4QZ0 - chains A and G of the 28 polymer chains in the assembly; structure by X-ray diffraction, 3.00 A resolution.

# Chain A
Protein: Proteasome subunit alpha type-2
From: Saccharomyces cerevisiae
Notes: EC 3.4.25.1; engineered mutation(s): M45V
UniProt: P23639 (PSA2_YEAST); residues 1-250 here = UniProt positions 1-250
Sequence (250 residues; each row starts with the number of its first residue):
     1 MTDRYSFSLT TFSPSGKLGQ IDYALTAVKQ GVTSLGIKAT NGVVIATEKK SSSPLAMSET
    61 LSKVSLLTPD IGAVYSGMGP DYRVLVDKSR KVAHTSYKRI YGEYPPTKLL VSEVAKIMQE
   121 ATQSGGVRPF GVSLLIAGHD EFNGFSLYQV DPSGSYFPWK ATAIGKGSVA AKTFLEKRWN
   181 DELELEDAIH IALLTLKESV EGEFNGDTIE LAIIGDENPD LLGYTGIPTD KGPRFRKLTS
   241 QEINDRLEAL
Curated features (UniProtKB/Swiss-Prot):
  - cross-link: Lys108 (Glycyl lysine isopeptide (Lys-Gly) (interchain with G-Cter in ubiquitin))

# Chain G
Protein: Proteasome subunit alpha type-1
From: Saccharomyces cerevisiae
Notes: EC 3.4.25.1
UniProt: P21243 (PSA1_YEAST); residues -8 to 243 here correspond to UniProt positions 1-252 (UniProt number = residue number + 9)
Sequence (252 residues; row label = number of the first residue in the row; numbers below 1 keep their minus sign (Met-8 is residue -8)):
    -8 MSGAAAASAA GYDRHITIFS PEGRLYQVEY AFKATNQTNI NSLAVRGKDC TVVISQKKVP
    52 DKLLDPTTVS YIFCISRTIG MVVNGPIPDA RNAALRAKAE AAEFRYKYGY DMPCDVLAKR
   112 MANLSQIYTQ RAYMRPLGVI LTFVSVDEEL GPSIYKTDPA GYYVGYKATA TGPKQQEITT
   172 NLENHFKKSK IDHINEESWE KVVEFAITHM IDALGTEFSK NDLEVGVATK DKFFTLSAEN
   232 IEERLVAIAE QD
Unresolved in the structure: -8 to 1, 243
Ion coordination: Mg2+: Thr8, Arg122, Ala123, Met125

# Interface between chain A and chain G
Pairs across the interface (62):
  Asp3(A) - Tyr124(G)
  Tyr5(A) - Ile7(G)
  Tyr5(A) - Ala123(G)  hydrophobic
  Tyr5(A) - Tyr124(G)  hydrophobic
  Leu9(A) - Ile9(G)  hydrophobic
  Leu9(A) - Ala123(G)  hydrophobic
  Gln20(A) - Ile9(G)
  Gln20(A) - Phe10(G)  hydrogen bond (side chain-backbone)
  Tyr23(A) - Phe10(G)  hydrophobic
  Tyr23(A) - Ser11(G)
  Tyr23(A) - Pro12(G)  hydrophobic
  Tyr23(A) - Gly14(G)
  Ala24(A) - Phe10(G)  hydrophobic
  Thr26(A) - Pro12(G)
  Thr26(A) - Glu13(G)
  Ala27(A) - Gly14(G)
  Ser52(A) - Tyr153(G)  hydrogen bond
  Pro54(A) - Lys158(G)
  Pro54(A) - Glu174(G)
  Leu55(A) - Tyr157(G)
  Leu55(A) - Lys158(G)  hydrogen bond (backbone-backbone)
  Leu55(A) - Ala159(G)
  Leu55(A) - Thr170(G)
  Leu55(A) - Glu174(G)
  Leu55(A) - Phe177(G)  hydrophobic
  Ala56(A) - Gly156(G)
  Ala56(A) - Tyr157(G)  hydrophobic
  Met57(A) - Val155(G)
  Met57(A) - Gly156(G)  hydrogen bond (backbone-backbone)
  Met57(A) - Tyr157(G)
  Met57(A) - Lys158(G)
  Thr60(A) - Tyr146(G)
  Thr60(A) - Val155(G)
  Thr60(A) - Gly156(G)  hydrogen bond (side chain-backbone)
  Leu61(A) - Tyr153(G)  hydrophobic
  Met78(A) - Phe10(G)  hydrophobic
  Met78(A) - Leu16(G)  hydrophobic
  Pro80(A) - Gln117(G)
  Pro80(A) - Ala151(G)
  Pro80(A) - Gly152(G)
  Pro80(A) - Tyr153(G)
  Asp81(A) - Gln117(G)
  Arg83(A) - Ala113(G)  hydrogen bond (side chain-backbone)
  Arg83(A) - Asn114(G)
  Arg83(A) - Gly152(G)  hydrogen bond (side chain-backbone)
  Arg83(A) - Tyr154(G)
  Val84(A) - Asn114(G)
  Val84(A) - Gln117(G)
  Asp87(A) - Lys110(G)  salt bridge
  Asp87(A) - Asn114(G)
  Gly126(A) - Arg122(G)
  Gly126(A) - Ala123(G)  hydrogen bond (backbone-backbone)
  Val127(A) - Gln121(G)
  Val127(A) - Arg122(G)
  Arg128(A) - Thr8(G)
  Arg128(A) - Phe10(G)
  Arg128(A) - Leu16(G)
  Arg128(A) - Thr120(G)  hydrogen bond (side chain-backbone)
  Arg128(A) - Gln121(G)  hydrogen bond (backbone-backbone)
  Pro129(A) - Phe10(G)
  Phe130(A) - Gln121(G)
  Gly131(A) - Phe10(G)
Also at the interface, not in a pair above, chain A (30 interface residues in all): Thr2, Ser53, Ala121
Also at the interface, not in a pair above, chain G (33 interface residues in all): Arg37, Leu173

# Overview
30 residues of chain A face 33 of chain G across their interface; the contacts include 10 hydrogen bonds and 1
salt bridge. Polar pairs include Asp87(A)-Lys110(G), Gln20(A)-Phe10(G) and Ser52(A)-Tyr153(G). Thr8(G),
Arg122(G), Ala123(G) and Met125(G) form the Mg2+ site.
Here chain A is Proteasome subunit alpha type-2 and chain G is Proteasome subunit alpha type-1, both from
Saccharomyces cerevisiae. Entry 4QZ0 (yCP beta5-M45V mutant in complex with the epoxyketone inhibitor ONX
0914) was determined by X-ray diffraction together with 4QUX, 4QUY, 4QV0, 4QV1, 4QV3, 4QV4 and 42 further
entries from the same study.
